Entry 8CK1 (electron microscopy, 3.90 A resolution); this record covers chains A and E of the 6 polymer chains in the assembly.

# Chain A
Protein: Tail Nozzle
Source organism: Bacteriophage sp
Chain sequence (830 residues; row label = number of the first residue in the row):
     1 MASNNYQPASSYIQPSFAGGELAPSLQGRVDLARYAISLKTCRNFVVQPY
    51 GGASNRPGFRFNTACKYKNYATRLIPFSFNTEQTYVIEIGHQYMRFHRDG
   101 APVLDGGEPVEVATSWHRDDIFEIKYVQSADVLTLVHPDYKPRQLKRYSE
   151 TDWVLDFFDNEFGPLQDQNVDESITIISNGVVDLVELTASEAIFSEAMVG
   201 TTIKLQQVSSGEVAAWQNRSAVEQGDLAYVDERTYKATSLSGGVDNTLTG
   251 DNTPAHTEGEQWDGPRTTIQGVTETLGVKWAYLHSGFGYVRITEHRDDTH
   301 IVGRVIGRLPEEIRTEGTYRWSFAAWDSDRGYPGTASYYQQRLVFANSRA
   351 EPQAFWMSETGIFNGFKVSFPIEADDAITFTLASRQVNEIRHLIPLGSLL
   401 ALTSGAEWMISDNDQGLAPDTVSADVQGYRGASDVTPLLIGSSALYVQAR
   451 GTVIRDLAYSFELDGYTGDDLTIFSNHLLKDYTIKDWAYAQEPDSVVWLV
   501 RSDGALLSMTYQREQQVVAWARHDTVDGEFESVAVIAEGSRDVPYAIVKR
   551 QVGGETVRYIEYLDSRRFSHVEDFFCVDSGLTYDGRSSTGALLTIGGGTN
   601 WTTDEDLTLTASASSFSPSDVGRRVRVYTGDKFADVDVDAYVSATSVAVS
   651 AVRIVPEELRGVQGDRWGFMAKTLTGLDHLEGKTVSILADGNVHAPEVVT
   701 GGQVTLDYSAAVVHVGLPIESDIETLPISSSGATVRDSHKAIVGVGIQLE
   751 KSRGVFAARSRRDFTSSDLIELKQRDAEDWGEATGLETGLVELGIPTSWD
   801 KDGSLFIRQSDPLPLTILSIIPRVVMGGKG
Unresolved in the structure: 1-4

# Chain E
Protein: Connector Protein
Source organism: Bacteriophage sp
Chain sequence (222 residues; each row starts with the number of its first residue):
     1 MPSKVDICNRALSNTGTDITIASLTEKSKEARLCQQWYDATLASLLRTYQ
    51 WAFAQRRVTLALIGVGPAGWRHKYRYPTDAITIHDVFTADTYPDGASEFT
   101 DGRYRQIFQIASDGEGGRLVLANCEDAMCRYTSDIEDPNLMPPDFSTALE
   151 MMLAKNIAMPMTGNPGLMTVLAQQAASLVSDAIARDQNEGYRNPLPYASW
   201 TRANIGDSYPDDDHLPHRGGRR
Unresolved in the structure: 1, 208-222
Disulfide bonds: Cys8-Cys34
Reported in the primary citation:
  - conformationally variable residues (loop rearrangement): Asn14 to Lys29

# Interface between chain A and chain E
Contacting residue pairs (14; chain A residue first):
  Tyr6(A) - Asn164(E)
  Tyr6(A) - Gly166(E)
  Tyr6(A) - Leu167(E)
  Gln7(A) - Asn164(E)  hydrogen bond (backbone-side chain)
  Pro8(A) - Asn164(E)
  Ala9(A) - Thr162(E)
  Val743(A) - Lys29(E)  hydrogen bond (backbone-side chain)
  Val743(A) - Pro160(E)
  Val743(A) - Met161(E)
  Lys773(A) - Glu26(E)  salt bridge
  Gly794(A) - Lys29(E)
  Ile795(A) - Lys29(E)
  Thr797(A) - Pro160(E)
  Val825(A) - Gly163(E)
Also at the interface, not in a pair above, chain A (15 interface residues in all): Asn5, Gly744, Ile770, Glu771, Pro796
Also at the interface, not in a pair above, chain E (14 interface residues in all): Ile21, Lys27, Ser28, Pro165, Val170

# Summary
The interface between chain A and chain E involves 15 residues on one side and 14 on the other, with 2
hydrogen bonds and 1 salt bridge. Among the polar pairs are Lys773(A)-Glu26(E), Gln7(A)-Asn164(E) and
Val743(A)-Lys29(E). From the paper: conformational variability at Asn14(E).
Here chain A is Tail Nozzle and chain E is Connector Protein, both from Bacteriophage sp. Entry 8CK1 (Carin 1
bacteriophage tail, connector and tail fibers assembly) was determined by electron microscopy (same
publication as 8CJZ and 8CK0).
